PDB entry 6SPC | electron microscopy, 2.95 A resolution | chains a and d of the 21 polymer chains in the assembly

[Chain a]
Molecule: 16S rRNA
Organism: Pseudomonas aeruginosa
Sequence (1519 nucleotides; numbered 2 to 1526; 6 numbers in that range are skipped by the numbering (no residue carries them; nothing is unmodelled there); the number before each row is that of its first residue):
     2 A
     7 AAGAGUUUGA UCAUGGCUCA GAUUGAACGC UGGCGGCAGG CCUAACA
    55 AUGCAAGUC
    65 AGCGGAUAAA GGGAGCUUGC UCCUGGAUUC AGCGGCAGAC GGGUGAGUAA UGCCUAGGAA
   125 UCUGCCUGGU AGUGGGGGAU AACGUCCGGA AACGGGCGCU AAUACCGCAU ACGUCCUGAG
   185 GGAGAAAGUG GGGGAUCUUC GGACCUCACG CUAUCAGAUG AGCCUAGGUC GGAUUAGCUA
   245 GUUGGUGGGG UAAAGGCCUA CCAAGGCGAC GAUCCGUAAC UGGUCUGAGA GGAUGAUCAG
   305 UCACACUGGA ACUGAGACAC GGUCCAGACU CCUACGGGAG GCAGCAGUGG GGAAUAUUGG
   365 ACAAUGGGCG AAAGCCUGAU CCAGCCAUGC CGCGUGUGUG AAGAAGGUCU UCGGAUUGUA
   425 AAGCACUUUA AGUUGGGAGG AAGGGCAGUA AGUUAAUACC UUGCUGUUUU GACGUUACCA
   485 ACAGAAUAAG CACCGGCUAA CUUCGUGCCA GCAGCCGCGG UAAUACGAAG GGUGCAAGCG
   545 UUAAUCGGAA UUACUGGGCG UAAAGCGCGC GUAGGUGGUU CAGCAAGUUG GAUGUGAAAU
   605 CCCCGGGCUC AACCUGGGAA CUGCAUCCAA AACUACUGAG CUAGAGUACG GUAGAGGGUG
   665 GUGGAAUUUC CUGUGUAGCG GUGAAAUGCG UAGAUAUAGG AAGGAACACC AGUGGCGAAG
   725 GCGACCACCU GGACUGAUAC UGACACUGAG GUGCGAAAGC GUGGGGAGCA AACAGGAUUA
   785 GAUACCCUGG UAGUCCACGC CGUAAACGAU GUCGACUAGC CGUUGGGAUC CUUGAGAUCU
   845 UAGUGGCGCA GCUAACGCGA UAAGUCGACC GCCUGGGGAG UACGGCCGCA AGGUUAAAAC
   905 UCAAAUGAAU UGACGGGGGC CCGCACAAGC GGUGGAGCAU GUGGUUUAAU UCGAAGCAAC
   965 GCGAAGAACC UUACCUGGCC UUGACAUGCU GAGAACUUUC CAGAGAUGGA UUGGUGCCUU
  1025 CGGGAACUCA GACACAGGUG CUGCAUGGCU GUCGUCAGCU CGUGUCGUGA GAUGUUGGGU
  1085 UAAGUCCCGU AACGAGCGCA ACCCUUGUCC UUAGUUACCA GCACCUCGGG UGGGCACUCU
  1145 AAGGAGACUG CCGGUGACAA ACCGGAGGAA GGUGGGGAUG ACGUCAAGUC AUCAUGGCCC
  1205 UUACGGCCAG GGCUACACAC GUGCUACAAU GGUCGGUACA AAGGGUUGCC AAGCCGCGAG
  1265 GUGGAGCUAA UCCCAUAAAA CCGAUCGUAG UCCGGAUCGC AGUCUGCAAC UCGACUGCGU
  1325 GAAGUCGGAA UCGCUAGUAA UCGUGAAUCA GAAUGUCACG GUGAAUACGU UCCCGGGCCU
  1385 UGUACACACC GCCCGUCACA CCAUGGGAGU GGGUUGCUCC AGAAGUAGCU AGUCUAACCG
  1445 CAAGGGGGAC GGUUACCACG GAGUGAUUCA UGACUGGGGU GAAGUCGUAA CAAGGUAGCC
  1505 GUAGGGGAAC CUGCGGCUGG AU
Construct notes: conflict A2, A72 (G2309540 in 1359201046), A101 (G2309511 in 1359201046)
From the paper describing this entry:
  - conformationally variable residues (side-chain flip): A1486, A1487

[Chain d]
Molecule: 30S ribosomal protein S4
Organism: Pseudomonas aeruginosa
UniProt: A0A072ZDF7 (A0A072ZDF7_PSEAI); residue numbers follow UniProt; this construct covers 2-206
Amino-acid sequence (205 residues; each row starts with the number of its first residue):
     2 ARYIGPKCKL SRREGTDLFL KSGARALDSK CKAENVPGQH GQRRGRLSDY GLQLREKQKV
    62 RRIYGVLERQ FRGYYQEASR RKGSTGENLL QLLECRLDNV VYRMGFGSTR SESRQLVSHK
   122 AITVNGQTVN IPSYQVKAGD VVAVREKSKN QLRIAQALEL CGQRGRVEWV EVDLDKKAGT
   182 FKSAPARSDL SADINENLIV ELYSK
Cystine bridges: Cys9-Cys32

[Interface between chain a and chain d]
Residue-residue contacts (139; chain a residue first):
  A8(a) with Glu202(d), base contact; Ser205(d), base contact; Lys206(d), base contact
  G9(a) with Lys206(d), hydrogen bond to the sugar
  G396(a) with Gln71(d), phosphate contact; Ile132(d), phosphate contact
  C397(a) with Gln71(d), hydrogen bond to the phosphate; Ile132(d), phosphate contact; Pro133(d), phosphate contact; Ser134(d), hydrogen bond to the phosphate
  G398(a) with Ala2(d), base contact; Arg115(d), salt bridge to the phosphate; Ser119(d), hydrogen bond to the phosphate; Pro133(d), phosphate contact
  U399(a) with Ala2(d), base contact; Arg3(d), salt bridge to the phosphate; Arg115(d), salt bridge to the phosphate; Gln116(d), phosphate contact
  G400(a) with Arg3(d), salt bridge to the phosphate; Gln116(d), hydrogen bond to the sugar; Arg154(d), hydrogen bond to the base
  U401(a) with Lys22(d), phosphate contact; Ser23(d), hydrogen bond to the sugar; Ser112(d), phosphate contact; Glu113(d), phosphate contact; Gln116(d), phosphate contact; Arg154(d), base contact
  G402(a) with Lys22(d), phosphate contact; Ser23(d), hydrogen bond to the phosphate; Gly24(d), hydrogen bond to the phosphate; Ser109(d), hydrogen bond to the sugar; Thr110(d), hydrogen bond to the phosphate; Glu113(d), phosphate contact; Gln157(d), hydrogen bond to the base; Glu160(d), base contact; Leu161(d), base contact; Arg165(d), hydrogen bond to the sugar
  U403(a) with Lys22(d), phosphate contact; Ser23(d), hydrogen bond to the phosphate; Gly24(d), hydrogen bond to the phosphate; Ala25(d), hydrogen bond to the phosphate; Arg26(d), hydrogen bond to the sugar; Ala27(d), phosphate contact
  G404(a) with Arg26(d), hydrogen bond to the phosphate; Lys31(d), phosphate contact
  A405(a) with Lys31(d), base contact
  G407(a) with Lys31(d), hydrogen bond to the base; Cys32(d), base contact; Lys33(d), hydrogen bond to the base
  U415(a) with Gln43(d), base contact
  A419(a) with Glu35(d), phosphate contact; Asn36(d), hydrogen bond to the phosphate; Gln43(d), hydrogen bond to the phosphate
  U420(a) with Lys33(d), hydrogen bond to the base; Asn36(d), hydrogen bond to the phosphate
  U421(a) with Lys10(d), hydrogen bond to the sugar; Arg13(d), salt bridge to the phosphate
  G422(a) with Cys9(d), phosphate contact; Lys10(d), hydrogen bond to the phosphate; Arg13(d), sugar contact; Cys32(d), hydrogen bond to the sugar; Lys33(d), hydrogen bond to the sugar; Ala34(d), sugar contact
  U423(a) with Cys9(d), hydrogen bond to the phosphate; Arg13(d), phosphate contact; Lys22(d), sugar contact; Arg26(d), base contact; Ala27(d), base contact; Leu28(d), base contact; Asp29(d), hydrogen bond to the sugar; Ser30(d), hydrogen bond to the sugar; Lys31(d), hydrogen bond to the base; Cys32(d), phosphate contact; Ala34(d), phosphate contact
  A424(a) with Cys9(d), hydrogen bond to the phosphate; Lys31(d), hydrogen bond to the phosphate; Cys32(d), hydrogen bond to the phosphate
  A429(a) with Leu153(d), sugar contact
  C430(a) with Arg154(d), hydrogen bond to the base
  U431(a) with Glu113(d), hydrogen bond to the base; Gln116(d), base contact; Leu117(d), base contact; His120(d), base contact; Ser149(d), hydrogen bond to the sugar; Gln152(d), hydrogen bond to the sugar; Arg154(d), hydrogen bond to the base
  U432(a) with His120(d), sugar contact
  U433(a) with Ser119(d), sugar contact; His120(d), base contact; Lys121(d), hydrogen bond to the phosphate
  A434(a) with Lys121(d), salt bridge to the phosphate; Asn131(d), hydrogen bond to the phosphate
  C483(a) with Lys121(d), salt bridge to the phosphate
  A484(a) with Arg146(d), salt bridge to the phosphate
  A485(a) with Lys148(d), salt bridge to the phosphate
  A489(a) with Gln116(d), base contact; His120(d), base contact
  A493(a) with Ala2(d), base contact
  U502(a) with Tyr51(d), base contact
  A503(a) with Arg47(d), hydrogen bond to the sugar; Leu48(d), sugar contact; Ser49(d), hydrogen bond to the sugar; Asp50(d), hydrogen bond to the base; Tyr51(d), hydrogen bond to the base; Gly52(d), base contact
  A504(a) with Arg14(d), sugar contact
  C505(a) with Gln40(d), phosphate contact; His41(d), sugar contact
  U506(a) with Gln40(d), base contact; His41(d), salt bridge to the phosphate
  G535(a) with Gln40(d), hydrogen bond to the base
  G536(a) with Gly39(d), sugar contact
  U537(a) with Arg14(d), salt bridge to the phosphate; Pro38(d), phosphate contact; Gly39(d), phosphate contact; Arg56(d), hydrogen bond to the phosphate
  G538(a) with Leu55(d), phosphate contact; Arg56(d), salt bridge to the phosphate; Gln59(d), hydrogen bond to the phosphate; Arg63(d), salt bridge to the phosphate
  C539(a) with Lys58(d), salt bridge to the phosphate; Gln59(d), phosphate contact; Arg62(d), sugar contact; Glu69(d), phosphate contact
  A540(a) with Tyr4(d), base contact; Leu68(d), phosphate contact; Glu69(d), hydrogen bond to the phosphate; Arg70(d), salt bridge to the phosphate
  A541(a) with Ala2(d), phosphate contact; Leu68(d), phosphate contact
  G542(a) with Arg70(d), hydrogen bond to the phosphate
  C543(a) with Arg70(d), salt bridge to the phosphate
  C607(a) with Arg81(d), phosphate contact
  U613(a) with Thr129(d), base contact; Val130(d), base contact; Asn131(d), hydrogen bond to the base; Ile132(d), base contact
  C614(a) with Ile132(d), base contact; Tyr135(d), sugar contact
Interface residues without a listed pair, chain a (49 interface residues in all): A26
Interface residues without a listed pair, chain d (80 interface residues in all): Ile5, Pro7, Lys8, Gly46, Ile155, Ala158

[In short]
Chain a and chain d form an interface of 49 and 80 residues respectively, with 52 hydrogen bonds and 16 salt
bridges. Polar contacts include G400(a)-Arg154(d), G402(a)-Gln157(d) and G407(a)-Lys31(d). From the paper:
conformational variability at A1486(a) and A1487(a).
Chain a is 16S rRNA and chain d is 30S ribosomal protein S4, both from Pseudomonas aeruginosa; the structure,
Pseudomonas aeruginosa 30s ribosome from an aminoglycoside resistant clinical isolate, was determined by
electron microscopy together with 6SPE from the same study.
